PDB entry 9MNA | electron microscopy, 3.77 A resolution | chains E and N of the 6 polymer chains in the assembly

# Chain E
Name: DNA-directed RNA polymerase, mitochondrial
From: Homo sapiens
Notes: EC 2.7.7.6
UniProt: O00411 (RPOM_HUMAN); numbering as in UniProt (aligned over 1-1230)
Amino-acid sequence (1230 residues; each row starts with the number of its first residue):
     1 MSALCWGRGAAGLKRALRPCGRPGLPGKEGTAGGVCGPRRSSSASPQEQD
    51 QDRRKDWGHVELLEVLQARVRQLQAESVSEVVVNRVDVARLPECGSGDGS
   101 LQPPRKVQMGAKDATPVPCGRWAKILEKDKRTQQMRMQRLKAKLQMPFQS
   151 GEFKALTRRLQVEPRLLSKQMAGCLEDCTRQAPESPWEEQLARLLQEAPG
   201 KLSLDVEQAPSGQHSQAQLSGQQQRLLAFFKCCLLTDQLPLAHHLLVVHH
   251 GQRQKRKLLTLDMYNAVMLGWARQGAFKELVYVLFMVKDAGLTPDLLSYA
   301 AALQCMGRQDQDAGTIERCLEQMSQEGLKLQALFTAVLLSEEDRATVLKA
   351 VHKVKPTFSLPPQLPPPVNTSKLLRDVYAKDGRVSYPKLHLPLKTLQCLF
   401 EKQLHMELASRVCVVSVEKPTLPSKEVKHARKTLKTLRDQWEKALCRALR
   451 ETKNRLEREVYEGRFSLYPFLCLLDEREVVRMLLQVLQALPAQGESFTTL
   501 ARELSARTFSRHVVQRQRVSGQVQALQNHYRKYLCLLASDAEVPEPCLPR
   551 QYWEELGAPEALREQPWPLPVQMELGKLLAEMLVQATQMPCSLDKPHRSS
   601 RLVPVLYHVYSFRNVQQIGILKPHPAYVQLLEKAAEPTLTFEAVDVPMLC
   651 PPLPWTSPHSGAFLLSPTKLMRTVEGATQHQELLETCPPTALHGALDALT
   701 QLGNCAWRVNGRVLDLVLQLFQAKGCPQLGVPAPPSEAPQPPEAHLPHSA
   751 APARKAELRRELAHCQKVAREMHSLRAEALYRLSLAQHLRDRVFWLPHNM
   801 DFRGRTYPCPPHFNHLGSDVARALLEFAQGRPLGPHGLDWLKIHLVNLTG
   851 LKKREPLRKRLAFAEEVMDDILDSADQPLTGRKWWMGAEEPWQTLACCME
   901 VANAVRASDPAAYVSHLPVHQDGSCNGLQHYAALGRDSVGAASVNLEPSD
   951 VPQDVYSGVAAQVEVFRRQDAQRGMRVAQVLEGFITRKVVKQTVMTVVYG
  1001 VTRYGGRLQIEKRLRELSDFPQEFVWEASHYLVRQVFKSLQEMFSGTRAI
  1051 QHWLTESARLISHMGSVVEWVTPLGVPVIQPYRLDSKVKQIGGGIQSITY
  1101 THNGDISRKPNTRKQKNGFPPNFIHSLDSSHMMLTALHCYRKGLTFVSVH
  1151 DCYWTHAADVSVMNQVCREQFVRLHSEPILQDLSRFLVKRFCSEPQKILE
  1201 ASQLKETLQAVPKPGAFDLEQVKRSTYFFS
Unresolved in the structure: 1-219, 741-747, 1086-1106
Swiss-Prot annotation at these positions:
  - active site: Asp922, Lys991, Asp1151
  - natural variant: Gln149 to Ser1230 (deletion: In COXPD55), His250 (H250D: In COXPD55), Pro566 (P566S: In COXPD55), Ser611 (S611F: In COXPD55), Phe641 (F641L: In COXPD55), Pro742 to Pro747 (deletion: In COXPD55), Pro810 (P810S: In COXPD55; uncertain significance), Asp870 (D870N: In COXPD55; uncertain significance), Cys925 to Ser1230 (deletion: In COXPD55), Arg1013 (R1013C: In COXPD55), Ser1193 (S1193F: In COXPD55)
Ion coordination: Mg2+: Gly923, Asp1151 (together with ATP)
Residues lining bound ligands: ATP (adenosine-5'-triphosphate): Lys853, Asp922, Gly923, Ser924, Cys925, Asn926, Gly927, Tyr956, Arg987, Lys991, Gln992, Met995, Tyr999, His1125, Asp1151

# Chain N
Molecule: Non-Template Strand DNA
Sequence (66 nucleotides; each row starts with the number of its first residue; numbers below 1 keep their minus sign (DG-5 is residue -5)):
    -5 GTGTTAGTTAGGGAGTGACTGTTAAAAGTGCATACCGCCAAGAGAAAAAG
    45 AAACCCAATTGTGGCC
Unresolved in the structure: -5 to 27, 58-60
Differences from the reference sequence: conflict DA4 (Dg986 in 156620758), DA8 (Dg982 in 156620758); expression tag (44-60)

# How chain E and chain N interact
Pairs across the interface - 13 pairs, chain E then chain N:
  Tyr1004(E) with DA45(N), base contact
  Arg1007(E) with DG44(N), base contact; DA45(N), base contact
  Glu1023(E) with DA43(N), base contact; DG44(N), base contact
  Phe1024(E) with DG44(N), base contact
  Trp1026(E) with DA45(N), base contact; DA46(N), phosphate contact
  Arg1059(E) with DC49(N), phosphate contact; DC50(N), salt bridge to the phosphate
  Thr1112(E) with DC50(N), phosphate contact
  Lys1116(E) with DC49(N), sugar contact; DC50(N), phosphate contact
Also at the interface, not in a pair above, chain E (12 interface residues in all): Val1025, His1063, Leu1084, Arg1113
Also at the interface, not in a pair above, chain N (7 interface residues in all): DA51

# Summary
Chain E and chain N form an interface of 12 and 7 residues respectively, with 1 salt bridge. Its one
salt-bridged contact is Arg1059(E)-DC50(N). Bound to chain E: ATP. Gly923(E) and Asp1151(E) coordinate Mg2+.
UniProt lists 3 active-site residues on chain E.
Chain E is DNA-directed RNA polymerase, mitochondrial (Homo sapiens) and chain N is Non-Template Strand DNA;
the structure, Structure of the human mitochondrial promoter-initiated transcription elongation complex with
TEFM, pEC9-TEFM, was determined by electron microscopy, deposited together with 9MN4, 9MN5, 9MN6, 9MN7, 9MN8
and 9MN9.
